Entry 9LU9 (electron microscopy, 3.30 A resolution); this record covers chains A and F of the 7 polymer chains in the assembly.

== Chain A ==
Molecule: Flagellar motor protein MotA
Organism: Paenibacillus sp. TCA20
Reference sequence: A0A069DFV9 (A0A069DFV9_9BACL); residues 1-264 here = UniProt positions 1-264
Sequence (264 residues; each row starts with the number of its first residue):
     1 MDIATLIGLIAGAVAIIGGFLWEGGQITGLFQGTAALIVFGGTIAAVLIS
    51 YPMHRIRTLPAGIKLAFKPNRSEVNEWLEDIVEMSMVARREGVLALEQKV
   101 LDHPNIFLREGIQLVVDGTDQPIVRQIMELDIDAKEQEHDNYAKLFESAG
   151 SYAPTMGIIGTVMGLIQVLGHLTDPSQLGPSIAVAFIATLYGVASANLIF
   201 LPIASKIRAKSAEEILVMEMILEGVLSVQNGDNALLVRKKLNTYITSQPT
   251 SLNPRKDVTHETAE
Unresolved in the structure: 1-28, 247-264
Reported in the primary citation:
  - binding site for Lauryl Maltose Neopentyl Glycol: L165 to I182

== Chain F ==
Molecule: MotB1, Motility protein B
Organism: Paenibacillus sp. TCA20
Reference sequence: P0AF06 (MOTB_ECOLI); residues 118-313 here correspond to UniProt positions 113-308 (UniProt number = residue number - 5)
Sequence (319 residues; row label = number of the first residue in the row):
     1 MRQRNRRTRNVKSAHSSGSPHDRWMITYADLITLLLIFFVMMYAMSRLDA
    51 SKYEEVTSSLQTTFQSSSGILDGGNGVIDYPSGQNGNSSSEANQPGSSGT
   101 GSDMGQEADGGPLTERESRLRKLRGDLDQLIESDPKLRALRPHLKIDLVQ
   151 EGLRIQIIDSQNRPMFRTGSADVEPYMRDILRAIAPVLNGIPNRISLSGH
   201 TDDFPYASGEKGYSNWELSADRANASRRELMVGGLDSGKVLRVVGMAATM
   251 RLSDRGPDDAVNRRISLLVLNKQAEQAILHENAESQNEPVSALEKPEVAP
   301 QVSVPTMPSAEPRHHHHHH
Unresolved in the structure: 1-21, 67-319
Differences from the reference sequence: expression tag (314-319)

== Chain A / chain F interface ==
Pairs across the interface (21):
  S151(A) - R23(F)  hydrogen bond (backbone-side chain)
  T155(A) - R23(F)
  I158(A) - L31(F)  hydrophobic
  I166(A) - F64(F)
  Q167(A) - Q65(F)
  V168(A) - F38(F)  hydrophobic
  L169(A) - F38(F)  hydrophobic
  L169(A) - L60(F)  hydrophobic
  L169(A) - F64(F)  hydrophobic
  G170(A) - Q61(F)
  G170(A) - F64(F)
  L172(A) - M41(F)  hydrophobic
  L172(A) - Y53(F)  hydrogen bond (backbone-side chain)
  L172(A) - T57(F)
  T173(A) - Y53(F)  hydrogen bond (backbone-side chain)
  T173(A) - T57(F)
  L178(A) - F38(F)  hydrophobic
  L178(A) - M42(F)  hydrophobic
  F186(A) - L31(F)  hydrophobic
  F186(A) - L35(F)  hydrophobic
  V193(A) - W24(F)  hydrophobic
Interface residues without a listed pair, chain A (21 interface residues in all): P154, T161, V162, L165, H171, D174, I182, T189
Interface residues without a listed pair, chain F (16 interface residues in all): L34, F39, M45

== Overview ==
Chain A and chain F form an interface of 21 and 16 residues respectively; the contacts include 3 hydrogen
bonds. Polar pairs include S151(A)-R23(F), L172(A)-Y53(F) and T173(A)-Y53(F). The paper reports a binding site
for Lauryl Maltose Neopentyl Glycol at L165(A).
Here chain A is Flagellar motor protein MotA and chain F is MotB1, Motility protein B, both from Paenibacillus
sp. TCA20. Entry 9LU9 (The chimeric flagellar motor complex between MotA1B1 from Paenibacillus sp. TCA20 and
MotAB from E.coli, state ...) was determined by electron microscopy together with 9LUB and 9LUC from the same
study.
